8FNG - chains A and K of the 12 polymer chains in the assembly; structure by electron microscopy, 2.20 A resolution.

Chain A:
Molecule: Lamina-associated polypeptide 2, isoform alpha, Integrase chimera
Organism: Homo sapiens
Notes: EC 2.7.7.-, 3.1.-.-
Reference sequence: chimeric construct of P42166, P12497: residues -53 to -3 from P42166 (LAP2A_HUMAN) positions 50-100 (UniProt number = residue number + 103); residues 1-288 from P12497 positions 1148-1435 (UniProt number = residue number + 1147)
Amino-acid sequence (364 residues; row label = number of the first residue in the row; numbers below 1 keep their minus sign (Gly-75 is residue -75)):
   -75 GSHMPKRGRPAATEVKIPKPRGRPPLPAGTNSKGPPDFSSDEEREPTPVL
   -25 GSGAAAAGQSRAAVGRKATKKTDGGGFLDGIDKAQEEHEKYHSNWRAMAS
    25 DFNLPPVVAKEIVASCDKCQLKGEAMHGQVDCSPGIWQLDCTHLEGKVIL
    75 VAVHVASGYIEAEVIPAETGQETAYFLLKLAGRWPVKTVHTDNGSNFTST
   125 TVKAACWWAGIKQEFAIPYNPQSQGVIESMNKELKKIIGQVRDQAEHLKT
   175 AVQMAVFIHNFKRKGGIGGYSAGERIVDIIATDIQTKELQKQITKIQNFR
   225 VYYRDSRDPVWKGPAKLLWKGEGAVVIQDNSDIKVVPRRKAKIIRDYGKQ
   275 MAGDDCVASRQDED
Unresolved in the structure: -75 to 0, 229-235, 269-288
Construct notes: expression tag (-75 to -54); conflict Gln-17 (Arg86 in P42166); linker (-2 to 0); engineered mutation Ala140 (Gly1287 in P12497)
Ion coordination: Zn2+: His12, His16, Cys40, Cys43; Mg2+ site 1: Asp64, Asp116 (together with Dolutegravir); Mg2+ site 2: Asp64, Glu152 (together with Dolutegravir)
Residues lining bound ligands: Dolutegravir (DLU; (4R,12aS)-N-(2,4-difluorobenzyl)-7-hydroxy-4-methyl-6,8-dioxo-3,4,6,8,12,12a-hexahydro-2H-pyrido[1',2':4,5]pyrazino[2,1-b][1,3]oxazine-9-carboxamide): Asp64, Cys65, Asp116, Asn117, Gly118, Tyr143, Pro145, Gln146, Glu152
Curated features (UniProtKB/Swiss-Prot):
  - modified residue: Thr-46 (Phosphothreonine), Ser-44 (Phosphoserine), Ser-37 (Phosphoserine), Ser-36 (Phosphoserine), Thr-29 (Phosphothreonine), Ser-24 (Phosphoserine), Arg-15 (Omega-N-methylarginine)
  - zinc finger: Asp3 to Gln44 (Integrase-type)
  - DNA-binding region: Phe223 to Asp270 (Integrase-type)
  - binding site (Zn(2+)): His12, His16, Cys40, Cys43
  - binding site (Mg(2+)): Asp64, Asp116, Glu152
Reported in the primary citation:
  - conformationally variable residues (side-chain flip): Gln148
  - mutagenesis - E138K: unchanged catalytic activity
  - mutagenesis - G140A (3- to 5-fold), Q148H (5- to 10-fold), Q148K (5- to 10-fold), Q148R (5- to 10-fold): decreased catalytic activity
  - catalytic residues: Glu152 (citing earlier work)

Chain K:
Molecule: 27-nt DNA strand
Sequence (27 nucleotides; each row starts with the number of its first residue):
    15 ACTGCTAGAGATTTTCCCGCCCACGCT
Unresolved in the structure: 34-41

How chain A and chain K interact:
Residue-residue contacts - 6 pairs, chain A then chain K:
  Asn18(A) - DG22(K)  phosphate contact
  Lys46(A) - DA21(K)  hydrogen bond to the base
  Lys46(A) - DG22(K)  hydrogen bond to the base
  Lys46(A) - DA23(K)  sugar contact
  Glu48(A) - DG24(K)  sugar contact
  Ala49(A) - DG22(K)  base contact
Other interface residues (no listed pair), chain A (7 interface residues in all): Cys43, Gln44, Gly47

Summary:
The interface between chain A and chain K involves 7 residues on one side and 4 on the other; the contacts
include 2 hydrogen bonds. Among the polar pairs are Lys46(A)-DA21(K) and Lys46(A)-DG22(K). From the paper: the
catalytic residue Glu152(A); G140A, Q148H and Q148K of chain A, among others, reduce catalytic activity; 5
substitutions were tested in all.
Chain A is Lamina-associated polypeptide 2, isoform alpha, Integrase chimera (Homo sapiens) and chain K is a
27-nt DNA strand; the structure, Structure of G140A HIV-1 intasome with Dolutegravir bound, was determined by
electron microscopy together with 8FND, 8FNH, 8FNJ, 8FNL, 8FNM, 8FNO, 8FNP and 8FNQ from the same study.
